Entry 7XVK (X-ray diffraction, 2.29 A resolution); this record covers chains A and B.

[Chain A]
Name: Serine/threonine-protein phosphatase 2A 65 kDa regulatory subunit A beta isoform
Organism: Arabidopsis thaliana
UniProt: Q38950 (2AAB_ARATH); numbering as in UniProt (aligned over 1-390)
Amino-acid sequence (390 residues; row label = number of the first residue in the row):
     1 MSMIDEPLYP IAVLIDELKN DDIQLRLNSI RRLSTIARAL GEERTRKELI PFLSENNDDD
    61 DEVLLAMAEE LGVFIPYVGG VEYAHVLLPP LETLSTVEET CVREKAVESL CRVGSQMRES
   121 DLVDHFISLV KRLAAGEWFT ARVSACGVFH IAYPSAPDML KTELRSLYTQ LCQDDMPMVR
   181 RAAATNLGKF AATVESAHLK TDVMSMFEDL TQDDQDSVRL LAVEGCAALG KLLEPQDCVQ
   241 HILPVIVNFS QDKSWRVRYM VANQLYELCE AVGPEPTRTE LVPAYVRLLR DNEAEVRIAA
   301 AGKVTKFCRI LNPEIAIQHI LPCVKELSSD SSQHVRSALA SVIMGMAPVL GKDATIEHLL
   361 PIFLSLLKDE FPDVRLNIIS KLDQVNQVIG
Unresolved in the structure: 1-2, 383-390
UniProt features mapped onto this chain:
  - modified residue: Ser2 (N-acetylserine)

[Chain B]
Name: RxLR effector protein PSR2
Organism: Phytophthora sojae
UniProt: E0W4V5 (PSR2_PHYSO); residues 59-670 here = UniProt positions 59-670
Amino-acid sequence (612 residues; numbered 59 to 670; the number before each row is that of its first residue):
    59 SSVPGFEKLA NLLKPKPGLK KLLKWADAKK PPETVFTRLR LDKTGTQLFD NTDFPVWAAY
   119 TRSVAQTDSE ASAVMLKTLV SRYSDEVLSG MIAAAKKSSK TESIATKLET EQMRTWLAAK
   179 KTPDDMFLVF KLNKAGDDIL SSPLLSAWTN YMKLSNKENP KAQTTLIATM TKHYGDSGVS
   239 QILAAARKSP ATQSTAKRLE AEQVQLWLKK GRTPDDTFTL LSLDRAGDDL LASPQFNTWM
   299 KYINYYNKEN PDEKTTVLAK LMTHFDDEEL TPILVVARKV PSTESTAAKL QAEQFKNWLS
   359 ADKSPEEAFT LLQLDKAGDD LLTNPQLTNW LKYTENFNLN KEINEQVTAI QVFRAQYVDD
   419 SRIANMVIAA EKVPNTQAIA KRVEDELFKG WTVVLNKPDD VFINLKLETV GENVFESPLW
   479 SFYTKFLEKY NTANPGKEQT MISGLARGYN DVTLTNMLLK AKEAPSTKTL ATKLEDELVQ
   539 YWLADKKLPD KLFGYLELKE SVDGILTNPV FNVWLKYLNA FNDKAPVKKA LMIDTLKSAF
   599 GDVAVSNMLF AAKKDPGTAK VAATLQTALL SKWVLEKKTP GQVSAILKEG AGADVSAKLL
   659 ATYSAKFKVR WG
Unresolved in the structure: 59-60
UniProt features mapped onto this chain:
  - mutagenesis: Lys79 to Asp126 (In PSR2delta-WY1; reduces the ability to suppress the biogenesis of small RNA in host and virulence activity of the pathogen), Ser127 to Asn217 (In PSR2delta-LWY2; reduces the ability to suppress the biogenesis of small RNA in host and virulence activity of the pathogen), Pro218 to Asn308 (In PSR2delta-LWY3; does not Reduce the ability to suppress the biogenesis of small RNA in host and virulence activity of the pathogen), Pro309 to Lys399 (In PSR2delta-LWY4; does not Reduce the ability to suppress the biogenesis of small RNA in host and virulence activity of the pathogen), Glu400 to Asn492 (In PSR2delta-LWY5; does not Reduce the ability to suppress the biogenesis of small RNA in host and virulence activity of the pathogen), Pro493 to Ala583 (In PSR2delta-LWY6; reduces the ability to suppress the biogenesis of small RNA in host and virulence activity of the pathogen), Pro584 to Gly670 (In PSR2delta-LWY7; does not Reduce the ability to suppress the biogenesis of small RNA in host and virulence activity of the pathogen)
What the authors report for this chain:
  - mutagenesis - R256A/E260A/Q263A: abolished binding to Serine/threonine-protein phosphatase 2A 65 kDa regulatory subunit A beta isoform (chain A)

[Interface between chain A and chain B]
Pairs across the interface (33; chain A residue first):
  Thr96(A) - Arg256(B)  hydrogen bond (backbone-side chain)
  Glu98(A) - Ala259(B)
  Glu98(A) - Lys299(B)  salt bridge
  Glu98(A) - Tyr303(B)  hydrogen bond
  Ala135(A) - Lys211(B)  hydrogen bond (backbone-side chain)
  Glu137(A) - Glu260(B)
  Trp138(A) - Arg256(B)
  Trp138(A) - Leu257(B)  hydrophobic
  Trp138(A) - Glu260(B)
  Phe139(A) - Glu260(B)  hydrogen bond (backbone-side chain)
  Phe139(A) - Gln263(B)
  Gln170(A) - Asn214(B)
  Gln170(A) - Lys215(B)
  Gln170(A) - Gln221(B)
  Gln173(A) - Pro218(B)
  Gln173(A) - Lys219(B)  hydrogen bond
  Gln173(A) - Gln221(B)
  Asp174(A) - Gln221(B)
  Asp175(A) - Gln221(B)
  Asp175(A) - Thr222(B)
  Asp175(A) - Thr223(B)
  Asp175(A) - Lys267(B)  salt bridge
  Met176(A) - Ile225(B)  hydrophobic
  Met176(A) - Glu260(B)
  Pro177(A) - Lys267(B)
  Met178(A) - Gln263(B)
  Met178(A) - Tyr303(B)  hydrophobic
  Arg181(A) - Glu307(B)  salt bridge
  Asp209(A) - Lys219(B)  salt bridge
  Gln215(A) - Lys267(B)
  Trp255(A) - Asp310(B)
  Arg256(A) - Pro309(B)
  Arg256(A) - Asp310(B)  salt bridge
Also at the interface, not in a pair above, chain A (23 interface residues in all): Gly136, Thr140, Arg142, Glu163, Arg180
Also at the interface, not in a pair above, chain B (25 interface residues in all): Thr207, Ala226, Thr253, Leu264, Leu266
The authors on this interface:
  - specific contacts: Trp138(A)-Arg256(B), Phe139(A)-Gln263(B)
  - interface residues, chain A: Thr96(A), Glu98(A), Ala135(A), Gln170(A), Gln173(A), Asp175(A), Arg181(A), Asp209(A), Gln215(A), Arg256(A)
  - interface residues, chain B: Lys211(B), Lys215(B), Lys219(B), Gln221(B), Arg256(B), Glu260(B), Lys267(B), Lys299(B), Tyr303(B), Glu307(B), Asp310(B)

[Overview]
The interface between chain A and chain B involves 23 residues on one side and 25 on the other, with 5
hydrogen bonds and 5 salt bridges. Polar pairs include Glu98(A)-Lys299(B), Asp175(A)-Lys267(B) and
Arg181(A)-Glu307(B). The paper describes contacts between Trp138(A) and Arg256(B) and Phe139(A) and Gln263(B).
From the paper: R256A/E260A/Q263A of chain B abolish binding to Serine/threonine-protein phosphatase 2A 65 kDa
regulatory subunit A beta isoform (chain A); interface residues Thr96(A), Glu98(A) and Lys211(B) among others.
Here chain A is Serine/threonine-protein phosphatase 2A 65 kDa regulatory subunit A beta isoform (Arabidopsis
thaliana) and chain B is RxLR effector protein PSR2 (Phytophthora sojae). Entry 7XVK (Modularity of
Phytophthora effectors enables host mimicry of a principal phosphatase) was determined by X-ray diffraction
together with 7XVI from the same study.
